PDB entry 8G5A | electron microscopy, 3.30 A resolution | chains H and L of the 9 polymer chains in the assembly

== Chain H ==
Molecule: FL-1086 Fab heavy chain
Source organism: Mus musculus
Notes: antibody fragment or engineered binder
Chain sequence (246 residues; row label = number of the first residue in the row; numbers below 1 keep their minus sign (Ala-1 is residue -1)):
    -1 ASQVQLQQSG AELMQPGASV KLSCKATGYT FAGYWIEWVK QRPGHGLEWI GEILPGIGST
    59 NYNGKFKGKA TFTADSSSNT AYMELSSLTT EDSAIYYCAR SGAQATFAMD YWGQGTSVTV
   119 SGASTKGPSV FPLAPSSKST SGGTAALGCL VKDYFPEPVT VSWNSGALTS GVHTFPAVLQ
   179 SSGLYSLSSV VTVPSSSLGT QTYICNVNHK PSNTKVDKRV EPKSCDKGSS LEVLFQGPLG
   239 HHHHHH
Unresolved in the structure: -1 to 0, 222-244
Disulfide bonds: Cys22-Cys96, Cys147-Cys203

== Chain L ==
Molecule: FL-1086 light chain
Source organism: Mus musculus
Chain sequence (216 residues; numbered -1 to 214; the number before each row is that of its first residue; numbers below 1 keep their minus sign (Ala-1 is residue -1)):
    -1 ASDVQMTQSP SYLAASPGET ITINCRASKS ISKFLAWYQE KPGKTNKLLI YSGSTLQSGI
    59 PSRFSGSGSG TDFTLTISSL EPEDFAMYYC QQHNEYPYTF GAGTKLELKR TVAAPSVFIF
   119 PPSDEQLKSG TASVVCLLNN FYPREAKVQW KVDNALQSGN SQESVTEQDS KDSTYSLSST
   179 LTLSKADYEK HKVYACEVTH QGLSSPVTKS FNRGEC
Unresolved in the structure: -1 to 0, 214
Disulfide bonds: Cys23-Cys88, Cys134-Cys194

== How chain H and chain L interact ==
Contacting residue pairs (54; chain H residue first):
  Glu35(H) - Tyr96(L)
  Gln39(H) - Glu38(L)  hydrogen bond
  Gln39(H) - Tyr87(L)  hydrogen bond
  Leu45(H) - Tyr87(L)  hydrophobic
  Leu45(H) - Phe98(L)  hydrophobic
  Trp47(H) - Tyr94(L)  hydrophobic
  Trp47(H) - Pro95(L)  hydrophobic
  Trp47(H) - Tyr96(L)
  Glu50(H) - Tyr94(L)  hydrogen bond
  Asn59(H) - Tyr94(L)  hydrogen bond
  Gln102(H) - Tyr49(L)
  Ala103(H) - Leu46(L)  hydrophobic
  Ala103(H) - Tyr49(L)
  Thr104(H) - Phe32(L)
  Thr104(H) - Tyr49(L)
  Thr104(H) - His91(L)  hydrogen bond (backbone-side chain)
  Phe105(H) - Tyr96(L)
  Ala106(H) - Ala34(L)  hydrophobic
  Ala106(H) - Tyr36(L)
  Ala106(H) - Leu46(L)  hydrophobic
  Ala106(H) - Tyr49(L)  hydrophobic
  Met107(H) - Tyr36(L)  hydrogen bond (backbone-side chain)
  Met107(H) - Leu46(L)
  Asp108(H) - Leu46(L)
  Asp108(H) - Gln55(L)
  Trp110(H) - Tyr36(L)
  Trp110(H) - Thr43(L)
  Trp110(H) - Asn44(L)
  Gly111(H) - Thr43(L)
  Phe129(H) - Glu123(L)
  Phe129(H) - Gln124(L)
  Pro130(H) - Ser121(L)  hydrogen bond (backbone-side chain)
  Pro130(H) - Glu123(L)
  Leu131(H) - Phe118(L)  hydrophobic
  Leu131(H) - Val133(L)  hydrophobic
  Ala132(H) - Phe118(L)
  Ser135(H) - Ile117(L)  hydrogen bond (side chain-backbone)
  Ser135(H) - Phe209(L)
  Ser135(H) - Glu213(L)
  Lys136(H) - Glu213(L)
  Ala144(H) - Phe116(L)  hydrophobic
  Ala144(H) - Phe118(L)
  His171(H) - Asn137(L)
  His171(H) - Asn138(L)
  Phe173(H) - Thr164(L)
  Phe173(H) - Ser174(L)
  Phe173(H) - Leu175(L)
  Pro174(H) - Glu165(L)
  Val176(H) - Gln160(L)
  Val176(H) - Ser162(L)
  Ser186(H) - Ser176(L)
  Val188(H) - Leu135(L)  hydrophobic
  Lys221(H) - Gly212(L)
  Lys221(H) - Glu213(L)
Also at the interface, not in a pair above, chain H (38 interface residues in all): Val37, Tyr60, Tyr95, Gln112, Pro133, Ala143, Leu148, Lys150, Lys216
Also at the interface, not in a pair above, chain L (40 interface residues in all): Ser50, Gln89, Pro119, Ser131, Ser208

== In short ==
Chain H and chain L form an interface of 38 and 40 residues respectively; the contacts include 8 hydrogen
bonds. Polar contacts include Gln39(H)-Glu38(L), Gln39(H)-Tyr87(L) and Glu50(H)-Tyr94(L).
Chain H is FL-1086 Fab heavy chain and chain L is FL-1086 light chain, both from Mus musculus; the structure,
X-31 hemagglutinin in complex with FL-1061 Fab, was determined by electron microscopy.
